6B2S - chains A and B; structure by X-ray diffraction, 2.00 A resolution.

Chain A (and B):
Protein: 3-oxoacyl-[ACP] synthase III
From: Xanthomonas campestris pv. campestris (strain ATCC 33913 / DSM 3586 / NCPPB 528 / LMG 568 / P 25)
Notes: EC 2.3.1.41; chain B of this document is another copy of the same molecule, construct and numbering; everything in this record applies to it too
UniProtKB: Q8PDX2 (Q8PDX2_XANCP); residues 21-358 here correspond to UniProt positions 1-338 (UniProt number = residue number - 20)
Amino-acid sequence (358 residues; each row starts with the number of its first residue):
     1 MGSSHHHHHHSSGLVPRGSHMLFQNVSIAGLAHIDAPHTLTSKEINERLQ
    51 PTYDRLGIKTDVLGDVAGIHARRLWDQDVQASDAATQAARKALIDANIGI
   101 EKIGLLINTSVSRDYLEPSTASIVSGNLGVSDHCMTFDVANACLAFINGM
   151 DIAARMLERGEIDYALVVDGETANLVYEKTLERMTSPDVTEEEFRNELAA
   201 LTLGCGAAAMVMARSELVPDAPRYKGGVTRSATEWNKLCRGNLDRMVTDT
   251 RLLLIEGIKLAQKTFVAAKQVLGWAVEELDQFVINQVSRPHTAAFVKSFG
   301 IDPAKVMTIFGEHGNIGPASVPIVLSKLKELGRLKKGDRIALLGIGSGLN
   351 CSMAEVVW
Unresolved in the structure: 1-13 (chain B: 1-19)
Sequence notes: initiating methionine (1); expression tag (2-20); engineered mutation Asn285 (His265 in Q8PDX2)
Modified / non-standard residues: Cys143 (S-hydroxycysteine; CSO)
Swiss-Prot annotation at these positions:
  - active site: Glu117 (Proton acceptor), Cys143 (Acyl-thioester intermediate)
  - binding site (Mn(2+)): His38, Asp76

Interface between chain A and chain B:
Contacting residue pairs (99; chain A residue first):
  Met21(A) with Arg159(B), hydrogen bond (backbone-side chain); Gly160(B)
  Leu22(A) with Arg159(B), hydrogen bond (backbone-side chain)
  Phe23(A) with Arg159(B)
  Val111(A) with Leu116(B); Glu117(B)
  Arg113(A) with Leu116(B); Ala140(B)
  Tyr115(A) with Arg240(B), hydrogen bond; Gly241(B); Asn242(B)
  Leu116(A) with Val111(B); Gly241(B), hydrogen bond (backbone-backbone); Asn242(B), hydrogen bond (backbone-side chain); Leu243(B)
  Glu117(A) with Val111(B); Ala142(B); Cys143(B); Cys239(B); Arg240(B); Gly241(B), hydrogen bond (backbone-backbone); Met246(B); Ser347(B), hydrogen bond
  Pro118(A) with Asn236(B); Cys239(B); Arg240(B); Ser347(B)
  Ser119(A) with Ala140(B); Asn141(B)
  Ser122(A) with Thr233(B); Asn236(B); Gly348(B)
  Ile123(A) with Asn236(B)
  Ser125(A) with Thr233(B)
  Gly126(A) with Thr233(B), hydrogen bond (backbone-side chain); Asn236(B)
  Val130(A) with Thr233(B)
  Ser131(A) with Ser231(B), hydrogen bond (backbone-side chain)
  Asp132(A) with Arg230(B); Ser231(B), hydrogen bond (backbone-backbone); Lys263(B), salt bridge
  His133(A) with Arg230(B), hydrogen bond
  Cys134(A) with Ser231(B), hydrogen bond (backbone-side chain)
  Thr136(A) with Asn141(B), hydrogen bond (backbone-side chain); Asn350(B), hydrogen bond
  Phe137(A) with Ala140(B); Asn141(B)
  Asp138(A) with Val139(B); Ala140(B), hydrogen bond (backbone-backbone)
  Val139(A) with Asp138(B)
  Ala140(A) with Arg113(B); Ser119(B); Phe137(B); Asp138(B), hydrogen bond (backbone-backbone)
  Asn141(A) with Ser119(B); Thr136(B), hydrogen bond (side chain-backbone); Phe137(B)
  Ala142(A) with Glu117(B)
  Arg155(A) with Met156(B); Arg159(B); Glu161(B), salt bridge
  Met156(A) with Arg155(B)
  Glu158(A) with Arg159(B), salt bridge
  Arg159(A) with Met21(B), hydrogen bond (side chain-backbone); Leu22(B), hydrogen bond (side chain-backbone); Phe23(B); Arg155(B); Glu158(B), salt bridge
  Glu161(A) with Arg155(B), salt bridge
  Thr229(A) with Met135(B)
  Arg230(A) with Asp132(B); His133(B), hydrogen bond
  Ser231(A) with Ser131(B), hydrogen bond (side chain-backbone); Asp132(B), hydrogen bond (backbone-backbone); Cys134(B), hydrogen bond (side chain-backbone)
  Thr233(A) with Ser122(B); Ser125(B); Gly126(B), hydrogen bond (side chain-backbone); Val130(B)
  Asn236(A) with Pro118(B); Ser122(B); Ile123(B); Gly126(B)
  Cys239(A) with Glu117(B); Pro118(B)
  Arg240(A) with Tyr115(B); Glu117(B); Pro118(B)
  Gly241(A) with Tyr115(B); Leu116(B), hydrogen bond (backbone-backbone); Glu117(B), hydrogen bond (backbone-backbone)
  Asn242(A) with Leu116(B)
  Leu243(A) with Leu116(B), hydrophobic
  Lys263(A) with Asp132(B), salt bridge
  Ser347(A) with Glu117(B), hydrogen bond; Pro118(B)
  Gly348(A) with Ser122(B)
  Asn350(A) with Ser122(B); Thr136(B), hydrogen bond
Other interface residues (no listed pair), chain A (51 interface residues in all): Asp114, Met135, Cys143, Asn148, Ile152, Met246
Other interface residues (no listed pair), chain B (52 interface residues in all): Asn148, Ile152, Thr229, Glu234

Overview:
The interface between chain A and chain B involves 51 residues on one side and 52 on the other, with 28
hydrogen bonds and 6 salt bridges. Polar pairs include Asp132(A)-Lys263(B), Arg155(A)-Glu161(B) and
Glu158(A)-Arg159(B).
Chain A and chain B are both 3-oxoacyl-[ACP] synthase III (Xanthomonas campestris pv. campestris (strain ATCC
33913 / DSM 3586 / NCPPB 528 / LMG 568 / P 25)); the structure, Crystal structure of Xanthomonas campestris
OleA H285N, was determined by X-ray diffraction together with 6B2R and 6B2T from the same study.
